1POV - chains 0 and 1 of the 3 polymer chains in the assembly; structure by X-ray diffraction, 2.80 A resolution.

[Chain 0]
Molecule: Poliovirus native empty capsid (type 1)
Source organism: Human poliovirus 1
UniProt: P03300 (POLH_POL1M); residues 2-341 here correspond to UniProt positions 1-340 (UniProt number = residue number - 1)
Chain sequence (340 residues; row label = number of the first residue in the row):
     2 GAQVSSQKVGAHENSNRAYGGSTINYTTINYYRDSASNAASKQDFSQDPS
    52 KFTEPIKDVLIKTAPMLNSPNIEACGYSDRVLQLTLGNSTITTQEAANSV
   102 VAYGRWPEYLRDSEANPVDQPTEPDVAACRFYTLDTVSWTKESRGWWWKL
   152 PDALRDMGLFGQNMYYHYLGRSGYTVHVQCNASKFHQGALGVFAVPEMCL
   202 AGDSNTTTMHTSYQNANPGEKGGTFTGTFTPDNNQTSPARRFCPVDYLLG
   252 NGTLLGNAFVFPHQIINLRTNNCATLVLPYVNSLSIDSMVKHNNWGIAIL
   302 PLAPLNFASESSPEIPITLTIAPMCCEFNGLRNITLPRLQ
Disordered / not traced: 14-24, 45-56, 79-82, 114-126
Cystine bridges: C130-C327

[Chain 1]
Molecule: Poliovirus native empty capsid (type 1)
Source organism: Human poliovirus 1
UniProt: P03300 (POLH_POL1M); residues 1-302 here correspond to UniProt positions 579-880 (UniProt number = residue number + 578)
Chain sequence (302 residues; numbered 1 to 302; the number before each row is that of its first residue):
     1 GLGQMLESMIDNTVRETVGAATSRDALPNTEASGPTHSKEIPALTAVETG
    51 ATNPLVPSDTVQTRHVVQHRSRSESSIESFFARGACVTIMTVDNPASTTN
   101 KDKLFAVWKITYKDTVQLRRKLEFFTYSRFDMELTFVVTANFTETNNGHA
   151 LNQVYQIMYVPPGAPVPEKWDDYTWQTSSNPSIFYTYGTAPARISVPYVG
   201 ISNAYSHFYDGFSKVPLKDQSAALGDSLYGAASLNDFGILAVRVVNDHNP
   251 TKVTSKIRVYLKPKHIRVWCPRPPRAVAYYGPGVDYKDGTLTPLSTKDLT
   301 TY
Disordered / not traced: 1-67
Ligand contacts: sphingosine (SPH): I110, Y112, F130, M132, L134, I157, Y159, P181, I183, I194, V196, V199, Y205, S206, H207, D236, F237, L240

[Chain 0 / chain 1 interface]
Contacting residue pairs (118; chain 0 residue first):
  K9(0) - S71(1)
  K9(0) - S73(1)  hydrogen bond
  A12(0) - Q68(1)
  S36(0) - H265(1)
  A37(0) - D131(1)
  A37(0) - S195(1)
  A37(0) - P197(1)  hydrophobic
  A37(0) - K264(1)  hydrogen bond (backbone-side chain)
  A37(0) - H265(1)
  S38(0) - S195(1)
  S38(0) - K264(1)  hydrogen bond (backbone-side chain)
  N39(0) - K264(1)  hydrogen bond (backbone-side chain)
  N39(0) - H265(1)  hydrogen bond (backbone-side chain)
  A40(0) - H265(1)  hydrogen bond (backbone-side chain)
  A41(0) - E78(1)
  T64(0) - R72(1)  hydrogen bond
  Y104(0) - C270(1)  hydrophobic
  K150(0) - D210(1)  salt bridge
  V196(0) - R272(1)
  P197(0) - R272(1)  hydrogen bond (backbone-side chain)
  E198(0) - T126(1)
  E198(0) - Y127(1)  hydrogen bond
  E198(0) - F208(1)
  E198(0) - Y209(1)
  E198(0) - D210(1)  hydrogen bond (side chain-backbone)
  E198(0) - R272(1)  hydrogen bond (backbone-side chain)
  M199(0) - D210(1)
  M199(0) - Y229(1)
  M199(0) - R272(1)
  C200(0) - Y209(1)
  C200(0) - D210(1)  hydrogen bond (side chain-backbone)
  C200(0) - Y229(1)
  C200(0) - V284(1)
  L201(0) - Y229(1)  hydrogen bond (backbone-side chain)
  L201(0) - V284(1)
  A202(0) - V284(1)
  A202(0) - D285(1)
  A202(0) - Y286(1)  hydrophobic
  G203(0) - D285(1)  hydrogen bond (backbone-side chain)
  S205(0) - Y280(1)
  N206(0) - Y280(1)  hydrogen bond (backbone-side chain)
  N206(0) - Y286(1)  hydrogen bond (side chain-backbone)
  N206(0) - K287(1)
  N206(0) - D288(1)  hydrogen bond (side chain-backbone)
  T207(0) - Y280(1)
  T208(0) - Y280(1)
  T209(0) - Y280(1)
  T209(0) - D285(1)
  M210(0) - L228(1)
  M210(0) - Y229(1)  hydrogen bond (backbone-backbone)
  M210(0) - G230(1)
  M210(0) - P282(1)  hydrophobic
  M210(0) - G283(1)
  M210(0) - D285(1)  hydrogen bond (backbone-side chain)
  T212(0) - F212(1)
  T212(0) - Y229(1)
  S213(0) - F212(1)
  Y214(0) - F212(1)  hydrophobic
  Y214(0) - P216(1)  hydrophobic
  A217(0) - F212(1)  hydrophobic
  F230(0) - Y286(1)  hydrophobic
  F230(0) - D288(1)
  F230(0) - L291(1)  hydrophobic
  P232(0) - D288(1)
  R241(0) - D226(1)  salt bridge
  R241(0) - S227(1)
  F243(0) - Y229(1)  hydrophobic
  C244(0) - Y286(1)  hydrogen bond (backbone-side chain)
  P245(0) - Y286(1)
  V246(0) - Y286(1)  hydrogen bond (backbone-side chain)
  Y248(0) - L291(1)  hydrogen bond (side chain-backbone)
  L249(0) - V277(1)  hydrophobic
  L249(0) - L291(1)  hydrophobic
  G251(0) - Y286(1)
  N252(0) - R275(1)  hydrogen bond (backbone-side chain)
  N252(0) - V284(1)
  G253(0) - R275(1)
  G253(0) - A276(1)  hydrogen bond (backbone-backbone)
  G253(0) - V277(1)  hydrogen bond (backbone-backbone)
  G253(0) - Y286(1)
  T254(0) - P273(1)
  T254(0) - P274(1)
  L255(0) - A276(1)  hydrophobic
  L255(0) - L294(1)  hydrophobic
  N258(0) - P273(1)
  V261(0) - P271(1)
  V261(0) - R272(1)
  V261(0) - P273(1)
  F262(0) - P271(1)
  F262(0) - P273(1)
  V282(0) - Y127(1)  hydrophobic
  V282(0) - C270(1)  hydrophobic
  N283(0) - Y127(1)
  S284(0) - Y127(1)
  S284(0) - S202(1)
  S284(0) - N203(1)  hydrogen bond (backbone-backbone)
  S284(0) - A204(1)
  L285(0) - S202(1)
  L285(0) - N203(1)
  V291(0) - V215(1)  hydrophobic
  K292(0) - G211(1)
  K292(0) - F212(1)  hydrogen bond (backbone-backbone)
  K292(0) - S213(1)  hydrogen bond (side chain-backbone)
  K292(0) - K214(1)
  K292(0) - V215(1)
  H293(0) - Y209(1)
  H293(0) - D210(1)
  N294(0) - D210(1)  hydrogen bond (backbone-backbone)
  L337(0) - L217(1)
  L337(0) - K218(1)  hydrogen bond (backbone-backbone)
  P338(0) - P216(1)
  P338(0) - K218(1)
  R339(0) - P216(1)  hydrogen bond (backbone-backbone)
  R339(0) - L217(1)  hydrogen bond (side chain-backbone)
  R339(0) - K218(1)  hydrogen bond (side chain-backbone)
  R339(0) - Q220(1)  hydrogen bond (side chain-backbone)
  R339(0) - S221(1)
  R339(0) - A222(1)
Other interface residues (no listed pair), chain 0 (65 interface residues in all): K43, I57, L68, Q215, N218, A259, S286, T336
Other interface residues (no listed pair), chain 1 (59 interface residues in all): H69, S79, A82, V196, S206, A231, T292

[Summary]
Chain 0 and chain 1 form an interface of 65 and 59 residues respectively; the contacts include 34 hydrogen
bonds and 2 salt bridges. Among the polar pairs are K150(0)-D210(1), R241(0)-D226(1) and K9(0)-S73(1). Bound
to chain 1: sphingosine.
Here chain 0 is Poliovirus native empty capsid (type 1) and chain 1 is Poliovirus native empty capsid (type
1), both from Human poliovirus 1. Entry 1POV (Role and mechanism of the maturation cleavage of VP0 in
poliovirus assembly: structure of the empty ...) was determined by X-ray diffraction.
